7L1S - chains F and G of the 7 polymer chains in the assembly; structure by electron microscopy, 3.60 A resolution.

# Chain F
Protein: ATP synthase subunit beta
Source organism: Bacillus sp. (strain PS3)
Notes: EC 7.1.2.2
UniProtKB: A0A0M4U1P9 (A0A0M4U1P9_BACP3); residues 1-473 here = UniProt positions 1-473
Chain sequence (484 residues; each row starts with the number of its first residue; numbers below 1 keep their minus sign (Met-10 is residue -10)):
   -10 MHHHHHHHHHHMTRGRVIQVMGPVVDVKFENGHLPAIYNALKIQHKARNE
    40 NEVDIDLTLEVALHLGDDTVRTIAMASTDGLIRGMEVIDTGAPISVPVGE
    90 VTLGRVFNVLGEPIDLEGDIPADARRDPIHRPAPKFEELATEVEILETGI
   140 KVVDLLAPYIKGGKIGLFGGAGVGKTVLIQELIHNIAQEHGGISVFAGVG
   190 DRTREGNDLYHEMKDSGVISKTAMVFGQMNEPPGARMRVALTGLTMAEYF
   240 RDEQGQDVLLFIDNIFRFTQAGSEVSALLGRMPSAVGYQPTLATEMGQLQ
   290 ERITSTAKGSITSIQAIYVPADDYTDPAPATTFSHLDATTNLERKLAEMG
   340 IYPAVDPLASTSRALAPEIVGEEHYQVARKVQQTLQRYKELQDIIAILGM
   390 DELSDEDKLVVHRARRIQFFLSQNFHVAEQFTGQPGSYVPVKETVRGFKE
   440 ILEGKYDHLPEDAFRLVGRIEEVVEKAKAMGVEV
Unresolved in the structure: -10 to 0, 472-473
Construct notes: expression tag (-10 to 0); conflict Asp190 (Glu in A0A0M4U1P9)
Ion coordination: Mg2+: Thr165, Asp252
Residues lining bound ligands:
  - ATP (adenosine-5'-triphosphate), molecule 1: Gly159, Ala160, Gly161, Val162, Gly163, Lys164, Thr165, Val166, Arg191, Asn253, Tyr341, Phe414, Ala417, Phe420
  - ATP, molecule 2: Leu354, Tyr364, Arg368

# Chain G
Protein: ATP synthase gamma chain
Source organism: Bacillus sp. (strain PS3)
UniProtKB: A0A0M4TPJ7 (A0A0M4TPJ7_BACP3); residues 4-288 here correspond to UniProt positions 1-285 (UniProt number = residue number - 3)
Chain sequence (285 residues; row label = number of the first residue in the row):
     4 MASLRDIKTRINATKKTSQITKAMEMVSTSKLNRAEQNAKSFVPYMEKIQ
    54 EVVANVALGAGGASHPMLVSRPVKKTGYLVITSDRGLAGAYNSNVLRLVY
   104 QTIQKRHACPDEYAIIVIGRVGLSFFRKRNMPVILDITRLPDQPSFADIK
   154 EIARKTVGLFADGTFDELYMYYNHYVSAIQQEVTERKLLPLTDLAENKQR
   204 TVYEFEPSQEECLDVLLPQYAESLIYGALLDAKASEHAARMTAMKNATDN
   254 ANELIRTLTLSYNRARQAAITQEITEIVAGANALQ
Unresolved in the structure: 4-5, 288
Construct notes: conflict Cys112 (Ser109 in A0A0M4TPJ7), Cys215 (Ile212 in A0A0M4TPJ7)

# Interface between chain F and chain G
Residue-residue contacts (5; chain F residue first):
  Ile386(F) - Asn253(G)  hydrogen bond (backbone-side chain)
  Ile386(F) - Leu257(G)  hydrophobic
  Leu387(F) - Leu90(G)  hydrophobic
  Asp390(F) - Leu90(G)
  Asp390(F) - Ala91(G)
Other interface residues (no listed pair), chain F (7 interface residues in all): Met271, Ala274, Asp382, Ala385
Other interface residues (no listed pair), chain G (11 interface residues in all): Arg13, Gly92, Ala250, Ala254, Glu279, Ala282, Ala286

# Summary
7 residues of chain F face 11 of chain G across their interface; the contacts include 1 hydrogen bond. Its one
hydrogen-bonded contact is Ile386(F)-Asn253(G). Bound to chain F: ATP. Thr165(F) and Asp252(F) form the Mg2+
site.
Chain F is ATP synthase subunit beta and chain G is ATP synthase gamma chain, both from Bacillus sp. (strain
PS3); the structure, PS3 F1-ATPase Pi-bound Dwell, was determined by electron microscopy, deposited together
with 7L1Q and 7L1R.
